PDB entry 2XOL | X-ray diffraction, 1.35 A resolution | chains A and B

[Chain A (and B)]
Name: Chaperone protein ttrd
From: Archaeoglobus fulgidus
Notes: chain B of this document is another copy of the same molecule, construct and numbering; everything in this record applies to it too
UniProt: O30077 (O30077_ARCFU); residues 1-174 here = UniProt positions 1-174
Chain sequence (176 residues; numbered -1 to 174; the number before each row is that of its first residue; numbers below 1 keep their minus sign (Gly-1 is residue -1)):
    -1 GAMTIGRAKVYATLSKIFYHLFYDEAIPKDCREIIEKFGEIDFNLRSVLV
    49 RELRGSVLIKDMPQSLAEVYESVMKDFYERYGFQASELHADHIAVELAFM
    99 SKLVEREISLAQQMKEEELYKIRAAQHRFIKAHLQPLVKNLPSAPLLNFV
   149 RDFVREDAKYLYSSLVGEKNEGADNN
Not modelled in the structure: 167-174 (chain B: 171-174)
Construct notes: expression tag (-1 to 0)
From the paper describing this entry:
  - contacts within the chain: Phe20-His90 (hydrophobic contact), Arg52-His87, Arg52-Asp89 (salt bridge), Ser54-Asp89 (hydrogen bond), Gly53-Asp89, Val48-His90 (backbone contact), His90-Ala92 (backbone contact)

[How chain A and chain B interact]
Contacting residue pairs - 41 pairs, chain A then chain B:
  Ile57(A) - Gly165(B)
  Asp59(A) - Val164(B)
  Asp59(A) - Asn168(B)  hydrogen bond
  Met60(A) - Ser161(B)
  Met60(A) - Val164(B)  hydrophobic
  Ser63(A) - Lys157(B)
  Leu64(A) - Lys157(B)
  Leu64(A) - Tyr160(B)  hydrophobic
  Val67(A) - Lys157(B)
  Val67(A) - Tyr158(B)  hydrophobic
  Val67(A) - Ser161(B)
  Tyr68(A) - Ser161(B)
  Val71(A) - Tyr158(B)  hydrophobic
  Val71(A) - Ser161(B)
  Val71(A) - Ser162(B)
  Asp74(A) - Met1(B)
  Asp74(A) - Thr2(B)  hydrogen bond
  Asp74(A) - Arg121(B)  salt bridge
  Asp74(A) - Tyr158(B)
  Phe75(A) - Glu114(B)
  Glu77(A) - Gly-1(B)
  Arg78(A) - Ala109(B)
  Arg78(A) - Glu114(B)  salt bridge
  Arg78(A) - Leu117(B)
  Tyr79(A) - Met112(B)  hydrophobic
  Tyr79(A) - Glu114(B)  hydrogen bond
  Arg104(A) - Met112(B)
  Glu116(A) - Met112(B)
  Lys119(A) - Gln111(B)  hydrogen bond (side chain-backbone)
  Lys119(A) - Met112(B)
  Arg126(A) - Glu114(B)
  Arg126(A) - Glu115(B)  salt bridge
  Arg126(A) - Tyr118(B)
  Arg126(A) - Glu166(B)  salt bridge
  Lys129(A) - Glu166(B)
  Ala130(A) - Glu166(B)
  Gln133(A) - Glu169(B)
  Pro134(A) - Gly165(B)
  Pro134(A) - Glu169(B)
  Lys137(A) - Asn168(B)
  Lys137(A) - Glu169(B)
Also at the interface, not in a pair above, chain A (26 interface residues in all): Ser70, Ile120, Ala123, His131
Also at the interface, not in a pair above, chain B (24 interface residues in all): Ala0, Glu105, Glu154

[In short]
26 residues of chain A face 24 of chain B across their interface, with 4 hydrogen bonds and 4 salt bridges.
Polar contacts include Asp74(A)-Arg121(B), Arg78(A)-Glu114(B) and Arg126(A)-Glu115(B). The paper reports
contacts within the chain involving Phe20(A), His90(A) and Arg52(A) among others.
Both chains are Chaperone protein ttrd (Archaeoglobus fulgidus). Entry 2XOL (High resolution structure of TtrD
from Archaeoglobus fulgidus) was determined by X-ray diffraction, deposited together with 2Y6Y and 2YJM.
